Entry 8QXT (electron microscopy, 2.90 A resolution); this record covers chains E and S of the 21 polymer chains in the assembly.

[Chain E]
Protein: Chaperonin GroEL
Organism: Escherichia coli BL21(DE3)
Notes: EC 5.6.1.7
UniProt: P0A6F5 (CH60_ECOLI); residue numbers follow UniProt; this construct covers 2-548
Chain sequence (547 residues; row label = number of the first residue in the row):
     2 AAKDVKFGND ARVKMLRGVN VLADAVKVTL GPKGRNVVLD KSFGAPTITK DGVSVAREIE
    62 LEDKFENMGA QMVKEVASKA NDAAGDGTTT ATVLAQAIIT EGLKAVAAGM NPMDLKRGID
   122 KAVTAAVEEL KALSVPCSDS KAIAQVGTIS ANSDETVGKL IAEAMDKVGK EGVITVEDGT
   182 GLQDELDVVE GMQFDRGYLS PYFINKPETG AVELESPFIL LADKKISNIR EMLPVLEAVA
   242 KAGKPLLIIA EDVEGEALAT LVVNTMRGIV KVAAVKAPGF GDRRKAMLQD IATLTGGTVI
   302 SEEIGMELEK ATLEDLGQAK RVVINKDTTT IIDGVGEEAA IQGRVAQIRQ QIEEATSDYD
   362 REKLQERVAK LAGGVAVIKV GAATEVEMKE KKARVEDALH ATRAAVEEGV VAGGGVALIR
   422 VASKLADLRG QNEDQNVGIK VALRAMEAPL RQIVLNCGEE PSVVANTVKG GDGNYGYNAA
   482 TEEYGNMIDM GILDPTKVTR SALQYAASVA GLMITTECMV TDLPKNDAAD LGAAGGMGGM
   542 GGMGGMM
Not modelled in the structure: 526-548
Bound ions: K+: Thr30, Lys51, Thr90 (together with ADP); Mg2+: Asp87 (together with ADP)
Residues lining bound ligands: ADP / beryllium trifluoride: Thr30, Leu31, Gly32, Pro33, Lys51, Asp52, Gly53, Asp87, Gly88, Thr89, Thr90, Thr91, Ile150, Asp398, Gly414, Gly415, Gly416, Ile454, Tyr478, Asn479, Ala480, Ala481, Ile493, Asp495

[Chain S]
Protein: Co-chaperonin GroES
Organism: Escherichia coli BL21(DE3)
UniProt: P0A6F9 (CH10_ECOLI); residue numbers follow UniProt; this construct covers 1-97
Chain sequence (97 residues; each row starts with the number of its first residue):
     1 MNIRPLHDRV IVKRKEVETK SAGGIVLTGS AAAKSTRGEV LAVGNGRILE NGEVKPLDVK
    61 VGDIVIFNDG YGVKSEKIDN EEVLIMSESD ILAIVEA
Not modelled in the structure: 1, 97
Curated features (UniProtKB/Swiss-Prot):
  - modified residue: Lys34 (N6-succinyllysine)

[How chain E and chain S interact]
Residue-residue contacts (11):
  Ile230(E) - Ala31(S)  hydrophobic
  Leu234(E) - Ser21(S)
  Leu237(E) - Ile25(S)  hydrophobic
  Glu238(E) - Ser21(S)
  Glu238(E) - Ala22(S)
  Thr261(E) - Val26(S)
  Thr261(E) - Thr28(S)
  Asn265(E) - Gly24(S)
  Asn265(E) - Ile25(S)
  Asn265(E) - Val26(S)  hydrogen bond (side chain-backbone)
  Ile270(E) - Gly24(S)
Also at the interface, not in a pair above, chain E (9 interface residues in all): Val264, Val271
Also at the interface, not in a pair above, chain S (8 interface residues in all): Leu27

[In short]
9 residues of chain E and 8 residues of chain S are in contact, with 1 hydrogen bond. The hydrogen-bonded pair
is Asn265(E)-Val26(S). Bound to chain E: ADP / beryllium trifluoride. Thr30(E), Lys51(E) and Thr90(E) form the
K+ site.
Chain E is Chaperonin GroEL and chain S is Co-chaperonin GroES, both from Escherichia coli BL21(DE3); the
structure, CryoEM structure of a GroEL14-GroES7 complex in presence of ADP-BeFx with narrow GroEL7 trans ring
conformation, was determined by electron microscopy, deposited together with 8P4M, 8P4N, 8P4O, 8P4R, 8QXS,
8QXU and 8QXV.
